1T4T - chains B and C of the 3 polymer chains in the assembly; structure by X-ray diffraction, 2.20 A resolution.

== Chain B (and C) ==
Protein: Arginase 1
From: Rattus norvegicus
Notes: EC 3.5.3.1; chain C of this document is another copy of the same molecule, construct and numbering; everything in this record applies to it too
UniProtKB: P07824 (ARGI1_RAT); numbering as in UniProt (aligned over 6-319)
Amino-acid sequence (314 residues; each row starts with the number of its first residue):
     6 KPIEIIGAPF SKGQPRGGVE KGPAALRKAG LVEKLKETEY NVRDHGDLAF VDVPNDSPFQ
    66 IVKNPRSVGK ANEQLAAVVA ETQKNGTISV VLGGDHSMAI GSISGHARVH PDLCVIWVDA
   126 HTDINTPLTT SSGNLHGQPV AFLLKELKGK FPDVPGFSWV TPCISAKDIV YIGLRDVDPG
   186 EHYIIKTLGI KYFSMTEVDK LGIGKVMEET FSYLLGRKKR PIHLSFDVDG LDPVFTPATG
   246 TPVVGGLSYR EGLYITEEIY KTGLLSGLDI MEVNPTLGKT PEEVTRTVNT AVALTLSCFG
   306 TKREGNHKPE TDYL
Curated features (UniProtKB/Swiss-Prot):
  - binding site (Mn(2+)): His-101, Asp-124, His-126, Asp-128, Asp-232, Asp-234
  - binding site (substrate): His-126 to Asn-130, Ser-137 to Asn-139, Asp-183, Thr-246, Glu-277
  - modified residue: Lys-17 (N6-succinyllysine), Ser-62 (Phosphoserine), Ser-72 (Phosphoserine), Lys-75 (N6-succinyllysine), Ser-163 (Phosphoserine), Ser-217 (Phosphoserine), Thr-281 (Phosphothreonine)
  - mutagenesis: His-101 (H101E: Reduced catalytic activity. No effect on manganese binding), Asp-128 (D128E/N: Reduced manganese binding and strongly reduced catalytic activity), His-141 (H141A/C/D: Strongly reduced catalytic activity. Minor effect on affinity for arginine; H141N: Reduced affinity for arginine and reduced catalytic activity), Asp-232 (D232A: Loss of one manganese ion and strongly reduced catalytic activity; D232C: Reduced manganese binding and strongly reduced catalytic activity), Asp-234 (D234A/E/H: Reduced manganese binding and strongly reduced catalytic activity), Gly-235 (G235A: 56% of wild-type activity; G235R: Loss of manganese-binding and activity)
Ion coordination: Mn2+ site 1: His-101, Asp-124, Asp-128, Asp-232; Mn2+ site 2: Asp-124, His-126, Asp-232, Asp-234 (together with dinor-n(omega)-hydroxy-L-arginine)
Ligand contacts: dinor-n(omega)-hydroxy-L-arginine (DIR; 3-{[(E)-amino(hydroxyimino)methyl]amino}alanine): Asp-124, His-126, Asp-128, Asn-130, Thr-135, Ser-137, His-141, Asp-183, Glu-186, Asp-232, Asp-234, Thr-246

== Interface between chain B and chain C ==
Contacting residue pairs (35):
  Ile-208(B) / Asp-204(C)
  Gly-209(B) / Lys-205(C)
  Tyr-254(B) / Val-249(C)  hydrophobic
  Tyr-254(B) / Gly-250(C)
  Arg-255(B) / Met-200(C)
  Arg-255(B) / Val-203(C)
  Arg-255(B) / Asp-204(C)  salt bridge
  Arg-255(B) / Gly-250(C)
  Arg-255(B) / Gly-251(C)  hydrogen bond (side chain-backbone)
  Arg-255(B) / Glu-256(C)  salt bridge
  Tyr-259(B) / Thr-201(C)
  Tyr-259(B) / Lys-205(C)
  Glu-262(B) / Thr-201(C)
  Arg-308(B) / Leu-179(C)
  Arg-308(B) / Arg-180(C)  hydrogen bond (backbone-backbone)
  Arg-308(B) / Asp-181(C)
  Arg-308(B) / Met-200(C)
  Arg-308(B) / Thr-201(C)
  Arg-308(B) / Asp-204(C)  salt bridge
  Glu-309(B) / Val-182(C)
  Glu-309(B) / His-187(C)  salt bridge
  Glu-309(B) / Lys-191(C)  salt bridge
  Glu-309(B) / Tyr-197(C)  hydrogen bond
  Glu-309(B) / Ser-199(C)
  Gly-310(B) / His-187(C)  hydrogen bond (backbone-side chain)
  Asn-311(B) / Pro-184(C)
  Asn-311(B) / His-187(C)
  His-312(B) / Pro-184(C)
  His-312(B) / His-187(C)  hydrogen bond
  His-312(B) / Tyr-188(C)
  Thr-316(B) / Tyr-188(C)
  Asp-317(B) / Tyr-188(C)  hydrogen bond
  Tyr-318(B) / Thr-134(C)
  Tyr-318(B) / Pro-184(C)  hydrophobic
  Tyr-318(B) / Gly-185(C)
Interface residues without a listed pair, chain B (15 interface residues in all): Leu-319
Interface residues without a listed pair, chain C (28 interface residues in all): Thr-131, Lys-155, Asp-183, Ile-189, Ile-190, Leu-252, Ser-253

== Summary ==
15 residues of chain B and 28 residues of chain C are in contact, with 6 hydrogen bonds and 5 salt bridges.
Among the polar pairs are Arg-255(B)/Asp-204(C), Arg-255(B)/Glu-256(C) and Arg-308(B)/Asp-204(C). Bound to
chain B: dinor-n(omega)-hydroxy-L-arginine.
Both chains are Arginase 1 (Rattus norvegicus). Entry 1T4T (arginase-dinor-NOHA complex) was determined by
X-ray diffraction (same publication as 1T4P, 1T4R, 1T4S and 1T5G).
